PDB entry 8V3T | electron microscopy, 2.70 A resolution | chains a and B of the 42 polymer chains in the assembly

Chain a (and B):
Protein: Tube (CD1364)
From: Clostridioides difficile
Notes: chain B of this document is another copy of the same molecule, construct and numbering; everything in this record applies to it too
UniProt: A0A031WFC4 (A0A031WFC4_CLODI); residues 1-142 here = UniProt positions 1-142
Amino-acid sequence (142 residues; numbered 1 to 142; the number before each row is that of its first residue):
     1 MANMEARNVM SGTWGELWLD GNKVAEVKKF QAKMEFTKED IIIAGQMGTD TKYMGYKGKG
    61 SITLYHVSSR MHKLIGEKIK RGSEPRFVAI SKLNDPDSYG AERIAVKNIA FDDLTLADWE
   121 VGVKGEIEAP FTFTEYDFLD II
Not modelled in the structure: 1-2

How chain a and chain B interact:
Contacting residue pairs - 10 pairs, chain a then chain B:
  Ile41(a) with Ala6(B); Val9(B), hydrophobic
  Ile43(a) with Met4(B), hydrophobic
  Asp50(a) with Ala6(B)
  Thr51(a) with Ala6(B)
  Lys52(a) with Ala6(B); Arg7(B), hydrogen bond (side chain-backbone); Val9(B), hydrogen bond (side chain-backbone); Asp95(B), salt bridge
  Met54(a) with Ser11(B)
Other interface residues (no listed pair), chain B (9 interface residues in all): Glu5, Thr13, Asp97

Overview:
The interface between chain a and chain B involves 6 residues on one side and 9 on the other; the contacts
include 2 hydrogen bonds and 1 salt bridge. Polar contacts include Lys52(a)-Asp95(B), Lys52(a)-Arg7(B) and
Lys52(a)-Val9(B).
Both chains are Tube (CD1364) (Clostridioides difficile). Entry 8V3T (CryoEM Structure of Diffocin -
precontracted - Collar) was determined by electron microscopy (same publication as 8V3W, 8V3X, 8V3Z, 8V40,
8V41 and 8V43).
